8G1Q - chains B and C of the 4 polymer chains in the assembly; structure by X-ray diffraction, 3.73 A resolution.

== Chain B ==
Molecule: Elongin-C
From: Homo sapiens
Reference sequence: Q15369 (ELOC_HUMAN); numbering as in UniProt (aligned over 17-112)
Sequence (96 residues; row label = number of the first residue in the row):
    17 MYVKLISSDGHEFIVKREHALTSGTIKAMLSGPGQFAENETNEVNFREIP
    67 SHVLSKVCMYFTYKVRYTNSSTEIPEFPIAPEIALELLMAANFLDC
Unresolved in the structure: 20-23, 50-57

== Chain C ==
Molecule: von Hippel-Lindau disease tumor suppressor
From: Homo sapiens
Reference sequence: P40337 (VHL_HUMAN); numbering as in UniProt (aligned over 56-213)
Sequence (162 residues; each row starts with the number of its first residue):
    52 GSMEAGRPRPVLRSVNSREPSQVIFCNRSPRVVLPVWLNFDGEPQPYPTL
   102 PPGTGRRIHSYRGHLWLFRDAGTHDGLLVNQTELFVPSLNVDGQPIFANI
   152 TLPVYTLKERCLQVVRSLVKPENYRRLDIVRSLYEDLEDHPNVQKDLERL
   202 TQERIAHQRMGD
Unresolved in the structure: 52-61, 205-213
Differences from the reference sequence: expression tag (52-55)
Residues lining bound ligands: YHB (N-(2-{4-[(6M)-3-amino-6-(2-hydroxyphenyl)pyridazin-4-yl]piperazin-1-yl}pyridine-4-carbonyl)-3-methyl-L-valyl-(4R)-4-hydroxy-N-{(1S)-1-[4-(4-methyl-1,3-thiazol-5-yl)phenyl]ethyl}-L-prolinamide): N67, R69, F76, P86, W88, Y98, P99, R107, I109, H110, S111, Y112, H115, W117
UniProt features mapped onto this chain:
  - region: T157 to V166 (Interaction with Elongin BC complex)
  - natural variant: L63 (L63P: In PCC), R64 (R64P: In PCC), S65 (S65A: In PCC; S65L: In VHLD; S65W: In VHLD), V66 to Q73 (deletion: In VHLD), S68 (S68W: In PCC and VHLD), E70 (E70K: In VHLD), V74 (V74G: In VHLD), I75 (deletion: In VHLD), F76 (F76I: In VHLD; F76L: In VHLD; F76S: In VHLD; deletion: In VHLD), N78 (N78H: In VHLD; N78S: In VHLD; N78T: In VHLD), R79 (R79P: In VHLD), S80 (S80I: In VHLD; S80N: In PCC and VHLD; S80R: In VHLD), 64 further natural variant entries in UniProt
  - mutagenesis: Y98 (Y98N: No interaction with HIF1A. No HIF1A degradation)

== How chain B and chain C interact ==
Residue-residue contacts (35):
  Y76(B) with Y156(C), hydrogen bond (side chain-backbone); T157(C); L158(C), hydrogen bond (side chain-backbone)
  T84(B) with V155(C)
  S87(B) with Q132(C), hydrogen bond
  E89(B) with R79(C), salt bridge
  I90(B) with L153(C); P154(C); V155(C), hydrophobic
  E92(B) with P81(C); R82(C), salt bridge; L153(C); R161(C), salt bridge
  F93(B) with L158(C), hydrophobic; R161(C), hydrogen bond (backbone-side chain)
  I95(B) with R161(C); C162(C), hydrophobic; V165(C), hydrophobic
  P97(B) with L169(C), hydrophobic
  A100(B) with V166(C), hydrophobic
  L101(B) with L178(C), hydrophobic; I180(C), hydrophobic
  L103(B) with C162(C), hydrophobic
  L104(B) with C162(C); L163(C), hydrophobic; V166(C), hydrophobic; L184(C), hydrophobic
  A107(B) with L158(C); K159(C)
  N108(B) with K159(C), hydrogen bond; S183(C); L184(C)
  C112(B) with T157(C); L158(C), hydrogen bond (backbone-backbone); K159(C), hydrogen bond (backbone-backbone)
Interface residues without a listed pair, chain B (22 interface residues in all): V73, Y79, K80, Y83, P91, M105
Interface residues without a listed pair, chain C (24 interface residues in all): S80, D187, L188

== Summary ==
22 residues of chain B face 24 of chain C across their interface; the contacts include 7 hydrogen bonds and 3
salt bridges. Polar contacts include E89(B)-R79(C), E92(B)-R82(C) and E92(B)-R161(C). Chain C binds compound
YHB. From UniProt: one mutagenesis site on chain C.
Here chain B is Elongin-C and chain C is von Hippel-Lindau disease tumor suppressor, both from Homo sapiens.
Entry 8G1Q (Co-crystal structure of Compound 1 in complex with the bromodomain of human SMARCA4 and
pVHL:ElonginC:ElonginB) was determined by X-ray diffraction (same publication as 8G1P).
